Entry 6E0P (electron microscopy, 2.60 A resolution); this record covers chains A and J of the 12 polymer chains in the assembly.

# Chain A
Name: Histone H3-like centromeric protein A
Organism: Homo sapiens
UniProt: P49450 (CENPA_HUMAN); residues 1-140 here = UniProt positions 1-140
Sequence (158 residues; numbered -17 to 140; the number before each row is that of its first residue; numbers below 1 keep their minus sign (Met-17 is residue -17)):
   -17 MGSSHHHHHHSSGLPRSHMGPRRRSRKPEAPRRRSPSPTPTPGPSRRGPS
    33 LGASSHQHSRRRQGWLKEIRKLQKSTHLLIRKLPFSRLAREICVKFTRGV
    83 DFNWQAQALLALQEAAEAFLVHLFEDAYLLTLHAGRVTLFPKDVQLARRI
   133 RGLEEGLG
Disordered / not traced: -17 to 41
Sequence notes: initiating methionine (-17); expression tag (-16 to 0)
UniProt features mapped onto this chain:
  - region: Gln39 to Leu54 (Important for flexibility of DNA ends that protrude from nucleosomes)
  - modified residue: Gly2 (N,N,N-trimethylglycine), Ser7 (Phosphoserine), Ser17 (Phosphoserine), Ser19 (Phosphoserine), Ser27 (Phosphoserine), Ser68 (Phosphoserine)
  - mutagenesis: Ser7 (S7A: Induces a delay at the terminal stage of cytokinesis and chromosome misalignment during mitosis due to a defect in kinetochore attachment to microtubules), Ser17 (S17A: Impaired mitotic chromosome congression and chromosome segregation; when associated with A-19), Ser19 (S19A: Impaired mitotic chromosome congression and chromosome segregation; when associated with A-17), Ser68 (S68A: No effect on interaction with HJURP. Impairs localization at centromeres; S68E/Q: Impairs interaction with HJURP, association with chromatin and localization at centromeres), Arg80 to Gly81 (Impairs retention at centromeres, but not targeting to centromeres), His104 (H104G: Reduces location at centromeres. Abolishes location at centromeres; when associated with C-112), Leu112 (L112C: No effect on location at centromeres. Abolishes location at centromeres; when associated with G-104)
What the authors report for this chain:
  - binding site for the 145-nt DNA strand: Arg42, Arg43, Arg44, Lys49
  - conformationally variable residues: Arg42

# Chain J
Molecule: 145-nt DNA strand
Sequence (145 nucleotides; numbered 1 to 145; the number before each row is that of its first residue):
     1 ATCAGGAAGTTCATATAAAAGGCAAACGGAAGCATTCTCAGAATATTCTT
    51 TGTGATGATGGAGTTTCACTCACAGAGCTGAACATGCCTTTTGATGGAGC
   101 AGTTTCCAAATACACTTTTGGTAGAATCTGCAGGTGGATATTGAT

# How chain A and chain J interact
Contacting residue pairs (17):
  Arg42(A) - DG143(J)  hydrogen bond to the phosphate
  Arg42(A) - DA144(J)  salt bridge to the phosphate
  Arg43(A) - DT66(J)  hydrogen bond to the base
  Arg43(A) - DC67(J)  sugar contact
  Arg63(A) - DG60(J)  salt bridge to the phosphate
  Arg72(A) - DT50(J)  salt bridge to the phosphate
  Asn85(A) - DT49(J)  phosphate contact
  Asn85(A) - DT50(J)  phosphate contact
  Trp86(A) - DT49(J)  sugar contact
  Trp86(A) - DT50(J)  hydrogen bond to the phosphate
  Gln87(A) - DT49(J)  phosphate contact
  Ala88(A) - DT49(J)  phosphate contact
  Arg118(A) - DT70(J)  phosphate contact
  Val119(A) - DT70(J)  hydrogen bond to the phosphate
  Thr120(A) - DC69(J)  hydrogen bond to the phosphate
  Thr120(A) - DT70(J)  hydrogen bond to the phosphate
  Phe122(A) - DC71(J)  phosphate contact
Interface residues without a listed pair, chain A (14 interface residues in all): Phe84, Gly117

# In short
The interface between chain A and chain J involves 14 residues on one side and 10 on the other, with 6
hydrogen bonds and 3 salt bridges. Polar pairs include Arg43(A)-DT66(J), Arg42(A)-DG143(J) and
Trp86(A)-DT50(J). From the paper: a binding site for the 145-nt DNA strand at Arg42(A), Arg43(A) and Arg44(A)
among others; conformational variability at Arg42(A).
Chain A is Histone H3-like centromeric protein A (Homo sapiens) and chain J is a 145-nt DNA strand; the
structure, Cryo-EM structure of the centromeric nucleosome (Native alpha satellite DNA) in complex with a
single chain ..., was determined by electron microscopy together with 6DZT, 6E0C and 6O1D from the same study.
